PDB entry 7VC9 | electron microscopy, 13.00 A resolution (very low resolution: no residue pairs are listed; an interface is given only as per-side residue counts) | chains M and N

# Chain M (and N)
Protein: Mitochondrial import receptor subunit TOM20 homolog
From: Homo sapiens
Notes: chain N of this document is another copy of the same molecule, construct and numbering; everything in this record applies to it too
Reference sequence: Q15388 (TOM20_HUMAN); residue numbers follow UniProt; this construct covers 1-145
Chain sequence (145 residues; numbered 1 to 145; the number before each row is that of its first residue):
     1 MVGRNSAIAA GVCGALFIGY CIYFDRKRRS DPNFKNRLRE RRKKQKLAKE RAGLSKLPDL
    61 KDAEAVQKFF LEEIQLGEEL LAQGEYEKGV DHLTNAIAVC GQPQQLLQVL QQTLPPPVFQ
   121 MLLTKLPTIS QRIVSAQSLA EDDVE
Not modelled in the structure: 1-54
Curated features (UniProtKB/Swiss-Prot):
  - modified residue (Phosphoserine): Ser135, Ser138
  - cross-link (Glycyl lysine isopeptide (Lys-Gly)): Lys35 (interchain with G-Cter in ubiquitin), Lys56 (interchain with G-Cter in ubiquitin), Lys61 (interchain with G-Cter in ubiquitin), Lys68 (interchain with G-Cter in ubiquitin)
  - mutagenesis: Lys56 (K56R: Defects in mitophagy; when associated with R-61 and R-68), Lys61 (K61R: Defects in mitophagy; when associated with R-56 and R-68), Lys68 (K68R: Defects in mitophagy; when associated with R-56 and R-61)

# How chain M and chain N interact
No residue of chain M is in contact with chain N in this assembly.

# Overview
No residue of chain M is in contact with chain N. Curated annotation (UniProt) lists 3 mutagenesis sites on
chain M.
Chain M and chain N are both Mitochondrial import receptor subunit TOM20 homolog (Homo sapiens); the
structure, Tom20 subunits, was determined by electron microscopy (same publication as 7VD2 and 7VDD).
